PDB entry 8WH5 | electron microscopy, 3.58 A resolution | chains A and J of the 11 polymer chains in the assembly

[Chain A]
Molecule: Histone H3.1
From: Arabidopsis thaliana
UniProt: P59226 (H31_ARATH); residues 0-135 here correspond to UniProt positions 1-136 (UniProt number = residue number + 1)
Chain sequence (136 residues; row label = number of the first residue in the row; numbering starts at 0):
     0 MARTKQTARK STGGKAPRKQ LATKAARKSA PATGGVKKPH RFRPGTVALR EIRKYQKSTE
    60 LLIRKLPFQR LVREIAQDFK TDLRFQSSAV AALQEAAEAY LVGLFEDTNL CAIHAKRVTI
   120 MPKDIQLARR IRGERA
Unresolved in the structure: 0-40, 135
Swiss-Prot annotation at these positions:
  - site: Lys14 (Not N6-methylated), Lys27 (Not N6-acetylated), Ala31 (Recognition by ATXR5 and ATXR6), Lys36 (Not N6-acetylated)
  - modified residue: Lys4 (N6,N6,N6-trimethyllysine), Lys9 (N6,N6,N6-trimethyllysine), Ser10 (Phosphoserine), Thr11 (Phosphothreonine), Lys14 (N6-acetyllysine), Lys18 (N6-acetyllysine), Lys23 (N6-acetyllysine), Lys27 (N6,N6,N6-trimethyllysine), Ser28 (Phosphoserine), Lys36 (N6,N6,N6-trimethyllysine)

[Chain J]
Molecule: antisense strand (167-nt DNA)
Sequence (167 nucleotides; each row starts with the number of its first residue; numbers below 1 keep their minus sign (DT-19 is residue -19)):
   -19 TCAGCGACAC CGGCACTGGA ATCGGATGTA TATATCTGAC ACGTGCCTGG AGACTAGGGA
    41 GTAATCCCCT TGGGCGGTTA AACGCGGGGG ACAGCGCGTA CGTGCGTTTA AGCGGTGCTA
   101 GAGCTGTCTA CGACCAATTG AGCGGCCTCG GCACCGGGAT TCTCGAT
Unresolved in the structure: -19 to 13, 147

[Interface between chain A and chain J]
Pairs across the interface (13):
  Phe41(A) - DC144(J)  phosphate contact
  Arg42(A) - DG69(J)  phosphate contact
  Arg42(A) - DC144(J)  hydrogen bond to the phosphate
  Arg42(A) - DG145(J)  salt bridge to the phosphate
  Thr45(A) - DC144(J)  phosphate contact
  Arg83(A) - DC49(J)  hydrogen bond to the phosphate
  Arg83(A) - DT50(J)  phosphate contact
  Gln85(A) - DC49(J)  phosphate contact
  Arg116(A) - DA71(J)  phosphate contact
  Val117(A) - DA71(J)  hydrogen bond to the phosphate
  Thr118(A) - DG70(J)  phosphate contact
  Thr118(A) - DA71(J)  hydrogen bond to the phosphate
  Met120(A) - DA71(J)  sugar contact
Also at the interface, not in a pair above, chain A (12 interface residues in all): Arg72, Phe84, Ser86
Also at the interface, not in a pair above, chain J (9 interface residues in all): DG68, DC72

[In short]
Chain A and chain J form an interface of 12 and 9 residues respectively; the contacts include 4 hydrogen bonds
and 1 salt bridge. Polar contacts include Arg42(A)-DC144(J), Arg83(A)-DC49(J) and Val117(A)-DA71(J).
Here chain A is Histone H3.1 (Arabidopsis thaliana) and chain J is antisense strand (167-nt DNA). Entry 8WH5
(Structure of DDM1-nucleosome complex in the apo state) was determined by electron microscopy (same
publication as 8WH8, 8WH9, 8WHA and 8WHB).
